9MSG - chains J and K of the 14 polymer chains in the assembly; structure by electron microscopy, 2.70 A resolution.

== Chain J ==
Molecule: DNA-directed RNA polymerase subunit beta'
From: Escherichia coli
Notes: EC 2.7.7.6
UniProtKB: P0A8T8 (RPOC_ECO57); residue numbers follow UniProt; this construct covers 1-1407
Amino-acid sequence (1415 residues; each row starts with the number of its first residue):
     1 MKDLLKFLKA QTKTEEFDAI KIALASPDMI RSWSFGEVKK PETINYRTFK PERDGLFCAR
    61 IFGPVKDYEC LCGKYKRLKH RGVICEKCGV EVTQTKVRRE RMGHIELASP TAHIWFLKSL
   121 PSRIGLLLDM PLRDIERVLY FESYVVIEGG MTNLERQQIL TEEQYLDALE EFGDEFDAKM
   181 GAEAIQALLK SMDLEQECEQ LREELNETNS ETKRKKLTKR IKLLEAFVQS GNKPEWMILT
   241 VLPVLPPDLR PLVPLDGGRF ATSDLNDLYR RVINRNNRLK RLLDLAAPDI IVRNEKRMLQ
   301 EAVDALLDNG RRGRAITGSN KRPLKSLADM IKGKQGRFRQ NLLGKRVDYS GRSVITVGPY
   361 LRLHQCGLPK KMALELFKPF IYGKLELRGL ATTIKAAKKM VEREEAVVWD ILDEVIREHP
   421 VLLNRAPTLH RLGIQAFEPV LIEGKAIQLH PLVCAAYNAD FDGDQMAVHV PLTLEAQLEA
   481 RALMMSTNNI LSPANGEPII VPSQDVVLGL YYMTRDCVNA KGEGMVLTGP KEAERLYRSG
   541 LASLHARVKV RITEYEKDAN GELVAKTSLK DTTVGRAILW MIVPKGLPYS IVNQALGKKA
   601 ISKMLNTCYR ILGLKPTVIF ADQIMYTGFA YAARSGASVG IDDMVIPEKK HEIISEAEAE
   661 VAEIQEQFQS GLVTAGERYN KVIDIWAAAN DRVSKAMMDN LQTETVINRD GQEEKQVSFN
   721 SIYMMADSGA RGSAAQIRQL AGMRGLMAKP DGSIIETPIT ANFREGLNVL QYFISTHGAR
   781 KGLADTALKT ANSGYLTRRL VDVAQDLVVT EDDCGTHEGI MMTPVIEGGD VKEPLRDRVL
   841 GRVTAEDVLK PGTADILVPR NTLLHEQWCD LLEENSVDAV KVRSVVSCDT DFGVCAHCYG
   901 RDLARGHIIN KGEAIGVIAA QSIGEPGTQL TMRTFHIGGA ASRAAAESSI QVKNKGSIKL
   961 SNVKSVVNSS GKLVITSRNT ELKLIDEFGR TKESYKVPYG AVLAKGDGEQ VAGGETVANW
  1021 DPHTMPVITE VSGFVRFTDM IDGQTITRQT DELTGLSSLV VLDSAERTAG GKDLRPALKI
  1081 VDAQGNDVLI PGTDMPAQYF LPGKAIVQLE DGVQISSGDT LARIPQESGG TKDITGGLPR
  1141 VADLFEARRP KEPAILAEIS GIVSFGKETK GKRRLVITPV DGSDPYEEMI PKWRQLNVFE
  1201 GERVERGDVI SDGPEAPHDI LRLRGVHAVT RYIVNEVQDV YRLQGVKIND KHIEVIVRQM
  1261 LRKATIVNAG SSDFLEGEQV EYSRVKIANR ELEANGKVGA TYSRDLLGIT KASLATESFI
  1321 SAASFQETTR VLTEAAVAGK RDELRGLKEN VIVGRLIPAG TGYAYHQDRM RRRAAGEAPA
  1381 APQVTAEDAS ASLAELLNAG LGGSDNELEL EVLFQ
Disordered / not traced: 933-947, 1127-1134, 1375-1415
Sequence notes: expression tag (1408-1415)
Swiss-Prot annotation at these positions:
  - binding site (Zn(2+)): Cys-70, Cys-72, Cys-85, Cys-88, Cys-814, Cys-888, Cys-895, Cys-898
  - binding site (Mg(2+)): Asp-460, Asp-462, Asp-464
  - modified residue: Lys-972 (N6-acetyllysine)

== Chain K ==
Molecule: DNA-directed RNA polymerase subunit omega
From: Escherichia coli
Notes: EC 2.7.7.6
UniProtKB: P0A800 (RPOZ_ECOLI); numbering as in UniProt (aligned over 1-91)
Amino-acid sequence (91 residues; each row starts with the number of its first residue):
     1 MARVTVQDAV EKIGNRFDLV LVAARRARQM QVGGKDPLVP EENDKTTVIA LREIEEGLIN
    61 NQILDVRERQ EQQEQEAAEL QAVTAIAEGR R
Disordered / not traced: 1, 81-91

== Chain J / chain K interface ==
Contacting residue pairs (34):
  His-364(J) with Val-4(K)
  Glu-414(J) with Lys-45(K)
  Val-415(J) with Lys-45(K), hydrogen bond (backbone-side chain)
  Arg-417(J) with Arg-3(K); Asn-43(K), hydrogen bond (side chain-backbone); Asp-44(K), salt bridge
  Glu-418(J) with Arg-3(K), salt bridge; Asp-44(K); Lys-45(K), hydrogen bond (side chain-backbone); Val-48(K)
  Glu-438(J) with Arg-3(K)
  Leu-474(J) with Arg-28(K); Gln-31(K)
  Glu-475(J) with Ala-24(K); Arg-28(K), salt bridge
  Leu-478(J) with Ala-23(K); Ala-24(K); Thr-47(K)
  Glu-479(J) with Val-20(K)
  Arg-481(J) with Ala-2(K); Arg-3(K), hydrogen bond (side chain-backbone); Leu-51(K)
  Ala-482(J) with Val-6(K), hydrophobic; Arg-16(K), hydrogen bond (backbone-side chain); Val-20(K), hydrophobic
  Leu-483(J) with Arg-16(K)
  Thr-487(J) with Val-4(K), hydrogen bond (side chain-backbone)
  Asn-488(J) with Arg-16(K)
  Leu-614(J) with Thr-5(K); Gln-7(K)
  Arg-905(J) with Arg-16(K)
  Asn-910(J) with Asn-15(K), hydrogen bond
  Gly-1360(J) with Phe-17(K)
  Thr-1361(J) with Phe-17(K)
Interface residues without a listed pair, chain J (26 interface residues in all): Gln-477, Lys-615, His-907, Lys-911, Gly-912, Glu-913
Interface residues without a listed pair, chain K (24 interface residues in all): Gly-14, Leu-21, Ala-27, Thr-46

== In short ==
Chain J and chain K form an interface of 26 and 24 residues respectively, with 7 hydrogen bonds and 3 salt
bridges. Polar contacts include Arg-417(J)/Asp-44(K), Glu-418(J)/Arg-3(K) and Glu-475(J)/Arg-28(K). UniProt
lists 8 Zn2+-binding residues and 3 Mg2+-binding residues on chain J.
Chain J is DNA-directed RNA polymerase subunit beta' and chain K is DNA-directed RNA polymerase subunit omega,
both from Escherichia coli; the structure, De novo SigN RNA polymerase transcription initiation intermediate
with bound SigN-RII, was determined by electron microscopy (same publication as 9MSE, 9MSF, 9MSH and 9MSJ).
